Entry 8WRO (electron microscopy, 3.90 A resolution); this record covers chains B and D of the 4 polymer chains in the assembly.

Chain B:
Name: Spike glycoprotein, Fusion protein
From: Severe acute respiratory syndrome coronavirus 2
UniProtKB: P0DTC2 (SPIKE_SARS2); aligned to UniProt positions 1-1205 over residues 1-1205 (the alignment contains insertions or deletions, so no single offset holds)
Chain sequence (1318 residues; each row starts with the number of its first residue):
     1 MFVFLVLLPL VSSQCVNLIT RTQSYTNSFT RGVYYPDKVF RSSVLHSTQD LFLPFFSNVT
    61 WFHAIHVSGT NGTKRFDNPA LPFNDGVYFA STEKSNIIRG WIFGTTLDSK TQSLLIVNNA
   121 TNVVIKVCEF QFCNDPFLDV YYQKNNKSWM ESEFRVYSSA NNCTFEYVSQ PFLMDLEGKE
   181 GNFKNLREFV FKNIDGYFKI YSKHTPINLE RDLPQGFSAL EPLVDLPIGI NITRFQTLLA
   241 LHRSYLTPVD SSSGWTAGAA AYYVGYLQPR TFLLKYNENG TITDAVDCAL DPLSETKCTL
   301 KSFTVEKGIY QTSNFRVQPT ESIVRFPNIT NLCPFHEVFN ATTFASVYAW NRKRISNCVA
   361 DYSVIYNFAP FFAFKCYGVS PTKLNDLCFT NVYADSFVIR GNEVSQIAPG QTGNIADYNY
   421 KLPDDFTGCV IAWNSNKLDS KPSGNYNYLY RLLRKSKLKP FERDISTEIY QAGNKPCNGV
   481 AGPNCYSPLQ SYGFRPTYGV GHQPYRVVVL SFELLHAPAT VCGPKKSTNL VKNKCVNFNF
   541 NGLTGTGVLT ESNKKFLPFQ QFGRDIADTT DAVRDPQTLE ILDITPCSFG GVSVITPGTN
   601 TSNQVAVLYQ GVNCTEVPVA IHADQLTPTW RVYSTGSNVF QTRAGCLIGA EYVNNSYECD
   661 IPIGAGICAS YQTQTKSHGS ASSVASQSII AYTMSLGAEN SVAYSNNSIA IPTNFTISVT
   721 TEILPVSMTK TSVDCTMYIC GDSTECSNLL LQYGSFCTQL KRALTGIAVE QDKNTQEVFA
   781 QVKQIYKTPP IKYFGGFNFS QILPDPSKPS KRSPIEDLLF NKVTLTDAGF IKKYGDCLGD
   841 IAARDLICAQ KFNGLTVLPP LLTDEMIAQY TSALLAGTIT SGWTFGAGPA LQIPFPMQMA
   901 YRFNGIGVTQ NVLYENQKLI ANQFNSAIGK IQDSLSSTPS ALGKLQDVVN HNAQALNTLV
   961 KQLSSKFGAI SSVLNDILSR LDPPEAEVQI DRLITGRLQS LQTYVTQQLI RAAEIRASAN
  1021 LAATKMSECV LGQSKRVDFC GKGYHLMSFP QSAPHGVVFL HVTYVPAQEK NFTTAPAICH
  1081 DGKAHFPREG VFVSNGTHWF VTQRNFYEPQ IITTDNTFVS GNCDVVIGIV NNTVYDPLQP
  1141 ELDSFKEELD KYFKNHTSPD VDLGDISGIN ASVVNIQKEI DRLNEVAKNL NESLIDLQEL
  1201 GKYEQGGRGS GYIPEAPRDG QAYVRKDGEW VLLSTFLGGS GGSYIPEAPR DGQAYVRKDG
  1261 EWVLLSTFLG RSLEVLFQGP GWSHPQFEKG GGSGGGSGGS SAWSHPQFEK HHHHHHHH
Not modelled in the structure: 1-13, 67-73, 141-148, 616-629, 673-686, 825-846, 1138-1318
Cystine bridges: C15-C133, C128-C163, C288-C298, C333-C358, C388-C522, C477-C485, C535-C587, C614-C646, C659-C668, C735-C757, C740-C746, C1029-C1040, C1079-C1123
Sequence notes: variant I19 (Thr in P0DTC2), S24 (Ala27 in P0DTC2), A80 (Val83 in P0DTC2), D139 (Gly142 in P0DTC2), Q143 (His146 in P0DTC2), E180 (Gln183 in P0DTC2), E210 (Val213 in P0DTC2), V249 (Gly252 in P0DTC2), H336 (Gly339 in P0DTC2), T343 (Arg346 in P0DTC2), I365 (Leu368 in P0DTC2), F368 (Ser371 in P0DTC2), P370 (Ser373 in P0DTC2), F372 (Ser375 in P0DTC2), A373 (Thr376 in P0DTC2), N402 (Asp405 in P0DTC2), S405 (Arg408 in P0DTC2), N414 (Lys417 in P0DTC2), K437 (Asn440 in P0DTC2), P442 (Val445 in P0DTC2), S443 (Gly446 in P0DTC2), L453 (Phe456 in P0DTC2), K457 (Asn460 in P0DTC2), N474 (Ser477 in P0DTC2), K475 (Thr478 in P0DTC2), A481 (Glu484 in P0DTC2), S487 (Phe490 in P0DTC2), R495 (Gln498 in P0DTC2), Y498 (Asn501 in P0DTC2), H502 (Tyr505 in P0DTC2), G611 (Asp614 in P0DTC2), Y652 (His655 in P0DTC2), K676 (Asn679 in P0DTC2), H678 (Pro681 in P0DTC2), K761 (Asn764 in P0DTC2), Y793 (Asp796 in P0DTC2), H951 (Gln954 in P0DTC2), K966 (Asn969 in P0DTC2), P983 (Lys986 in P0DTC2), P984 (Val987 in P0DTC2); conflict P483 (Phe486 in P0DTC2), G679 (Arg682 in P0DTC2), S680 (Arg683 in P0DTC2), S682 (Arg685 in P0DTC2), P814 (Phe817 in P0DTC2), T826 (Ala829 in P0DTC2), K833 (Gln836 in P0DTC2), P889 (Ala892 in P0DTC2), P896 (Ala899 in P0DTC2), P939 (Ala942 in P0DTC2)
Swiss-Prot annotation at these positions:
  - glycosylation (N-linked (GlcNAc...) asparagine): N17 (complex), N122 (hybrid), N331 (complex), N603 (hybrid)

Chain D:
Name: Processed angiotensin-converting enzyme 2
From: Homo sapiens
UniProtKB: Q9BYF1 (ACE2_HUMAN); residue numbers follow UniProt; this construct covers 19-612
Chain sequence (594 residues; numbered 19 to 612; the number before each row is that of its first residue):
    19 STIEEQAKTF LDKFNHEAED LFYQSSLASW NYNTNITEEN VQNMNNAGDK WSAFLKEQST
    79 LAQMYPLQEI QNLTVKLQLQ ALQQNGSSVL SEDKSKRLNT ILNTMSTIYS TGKVCNPDNP
   139 QECLLLEPGL NEIMANSLDY NERLWAWESW RSEVGKQLRP LYEEYVVLKN EMARANHYED
   199 YGDYWRGDYE VNGVDGYDYS RGQLIEDVEH TFEEIKPLYE HLHAYVRAKL MNAYPSYISP
   259 IGCLPAHLLG DMWGRFWTNL YSLTVPFGQK PNIDVTDAMV DQAWDAQRIF KEAEKFFVSV
   319 GLPNMTQGFW ENSMLTDPGN VQKAVCHPTA WDLGKGDFRI LMCTKVTMDD FLTAHHEMGH
   379 IQYDMAYAAQ PFLLRNGANE GFHEAVGEIM SLSAATPKHL KSIGLLSPDF QEDNETEINF
   439 LLKQALTIVG TLPFTYMLEK WRWMVFKGEI PKDQWMKKWW EMKREIVGVV EPVPHDETYC
   499 DPASLFHVSN DYSFIRYYTR TLYQFQFQEA LCQAAKHEGP LHKCDISNST EAGQKLFNML
   559 RLGKSEPWTL ALENVVGAKN MNVRPLLNYF EPLFTWLKDQ NKNSFVGWST DWSP
Cystine bridges: C133-C141, C344-C361, C530-C542
Swiss-Prot annotation at these positions:
  - region (Interaction with SARS-CoV spike glycoprotein): D30 to Y41, M82 to P84, K353 to R357
  - active site: E375 (Proton acceptor), H505 (Proton donor)
  - binding site (chloride): R169, W477, K481
  - binding site (substrate): R273, H345, P346, Y515
  - binding site (Zn(2+)): H374, H378, E402
  - glycosylation (N-linked (GlcNAc...) asparagine): N53, N90, N103, N322, N432, N546

Chain B / chain D interface:
Pairs across the interface (26):
  R400(B) - K353(D)
  A472(B) - S19(D)  hydrogen bond (backbone-side chain)
  A472(B) - Q24(D)
  G473(B) - S19(D)
  G473(B) - Q24(D)
  N474(B) - S19(D)
  N474(B) - T20(D)
  N474(B) - I21(D)
  N474(B) - Q24(D)
  P483(B) - M82(D)  hydrophobic
  N484(B) - Q24(D)
  Y486(B) - Q24(D)  hydrogen bond (side chain-backbone)
  Y486(B) - T27(D)
  Y486(B) - F28(D)
  Y486(B) - K31(D)
  Y486(B) - Y83(D)  hydrogen bond
  Q490(B) - H34(D)  hydrogen bond
  R495(B) - Q42(D)
  T497(B) - Y41(D)  hydrogen bond
  T497(B) - D355(D)  hydrogen bond
  Y498(B) - Y41(D)  hydrophobic
  Y498(B) - K353(D)
  G499(B) - K353(D)
  G499(B) - G354(D)  hydrogen bond (backbone-backbone)
  H502(B) - K353(D)
  H502(B) - G354(D)  hydrogen bond (side chain-backbone)
Interface residues without a listed pair, chain B (16 interface residues in all): L452, Y492, V500
Interface residues without a listed pair, chain D (19 interface residues in all): D38, L45, T324, R357

In short:
16 residues of chain B face 19 of chain D across their interface; the contacts include 8 hydrogen bonds. Polar
pairs include A472(B)-S19(D), Y486(B)-Q24(D) and Y486(B)-Y83(D).
Here chain B is Spike glycoprotein, Fusion protein (Severe acute respiratory syndrome coronavirus 2) and chain
D is Processed angiotensin-converting enzyme 2 (Homo sapiens). Entry 8WRO (XBB.1.5.10 spike protein in complex
with ACE2) was determined by electron microscopy together with 8WTD, 8WTJ, 8WRM, 8WRH and 8WRL from the same
study.
